8X7V - chains A and B of the 3 polymer chains in the assembly; structure by electron microscopy, 3.01 A resolution.

== Chain A ==
Name: Maltose/maltodextrin-binding periplasmic protein, NACHT, LRR and PYD domains-containing protein 5
From: Escherichia coli K-12
UniProtKB: chimeric construct of P0AEX9, P59047: residues -308 to 57 from P0AEX9 (MALE_ECOLI) positions 27-392 (UniProt number = residue number + 335); residues 58-1200 from P59047 positions 58-1200 (same numbers)
Sequence (1530 residues; numbered -329 to 1200; the number before each row is that of its first residue; numbers below 1 keep their minus sign (Met-329 is residue -329)):
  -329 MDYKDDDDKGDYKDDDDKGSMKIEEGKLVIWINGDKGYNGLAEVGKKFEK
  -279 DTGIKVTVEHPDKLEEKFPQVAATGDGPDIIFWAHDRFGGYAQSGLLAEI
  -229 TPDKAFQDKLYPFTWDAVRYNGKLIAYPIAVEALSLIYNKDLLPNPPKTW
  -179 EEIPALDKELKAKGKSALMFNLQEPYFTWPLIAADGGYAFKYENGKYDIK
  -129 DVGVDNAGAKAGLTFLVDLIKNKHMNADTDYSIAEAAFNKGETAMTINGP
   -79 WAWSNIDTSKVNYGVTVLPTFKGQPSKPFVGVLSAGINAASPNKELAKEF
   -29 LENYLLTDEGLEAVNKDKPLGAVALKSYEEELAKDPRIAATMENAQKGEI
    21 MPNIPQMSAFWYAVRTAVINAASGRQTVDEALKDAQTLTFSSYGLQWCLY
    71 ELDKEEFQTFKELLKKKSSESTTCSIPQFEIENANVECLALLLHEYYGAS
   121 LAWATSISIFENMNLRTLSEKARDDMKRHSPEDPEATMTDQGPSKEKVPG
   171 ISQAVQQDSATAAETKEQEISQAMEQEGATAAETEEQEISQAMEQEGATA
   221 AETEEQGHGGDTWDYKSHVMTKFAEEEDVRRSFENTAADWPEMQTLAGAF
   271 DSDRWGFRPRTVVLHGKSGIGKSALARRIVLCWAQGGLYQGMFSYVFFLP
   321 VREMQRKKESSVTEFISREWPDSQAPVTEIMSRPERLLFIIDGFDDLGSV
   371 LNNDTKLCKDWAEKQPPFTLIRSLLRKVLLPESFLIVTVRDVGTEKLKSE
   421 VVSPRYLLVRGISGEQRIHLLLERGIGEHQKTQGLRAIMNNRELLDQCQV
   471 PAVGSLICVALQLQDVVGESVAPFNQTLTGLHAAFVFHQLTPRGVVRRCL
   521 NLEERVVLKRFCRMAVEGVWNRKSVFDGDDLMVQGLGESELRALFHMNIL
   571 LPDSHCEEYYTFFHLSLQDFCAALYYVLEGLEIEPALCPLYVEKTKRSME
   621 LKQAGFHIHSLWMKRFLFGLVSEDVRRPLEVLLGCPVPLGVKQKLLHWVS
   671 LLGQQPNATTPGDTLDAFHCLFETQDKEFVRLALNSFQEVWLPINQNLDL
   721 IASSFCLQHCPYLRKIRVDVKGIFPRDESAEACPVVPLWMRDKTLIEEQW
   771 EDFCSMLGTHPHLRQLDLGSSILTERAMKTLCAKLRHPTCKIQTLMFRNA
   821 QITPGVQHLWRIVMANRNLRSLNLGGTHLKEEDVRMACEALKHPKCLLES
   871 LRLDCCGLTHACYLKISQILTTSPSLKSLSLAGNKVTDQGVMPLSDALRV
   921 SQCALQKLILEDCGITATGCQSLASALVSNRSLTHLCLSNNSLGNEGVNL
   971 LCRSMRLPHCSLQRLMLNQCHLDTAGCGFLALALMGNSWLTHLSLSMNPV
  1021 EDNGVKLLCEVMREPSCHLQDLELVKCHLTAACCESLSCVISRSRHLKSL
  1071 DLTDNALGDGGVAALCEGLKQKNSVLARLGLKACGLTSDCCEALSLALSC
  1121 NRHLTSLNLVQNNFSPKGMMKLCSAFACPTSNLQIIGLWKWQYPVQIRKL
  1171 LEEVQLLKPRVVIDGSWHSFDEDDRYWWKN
Not modelled in the structure: -329 to 57, 154-229, 251-260, 431-471, 485-493, 568-583, 599-613
Construct notes: initiating methionine (-329); expression tag (-328 to -309)
Swiss-Prot annotation at these positions:
  - binding site (ATP): Gly286 to Ser293

== Chain B ==
Name: Oocyte-expressed protein homolog
From: Homo sapiens
UniProtKB: A6NGQ2 (OOEP_HUMAN); residues 1-149 here = UniProt positions 1-149
Sequence (159 residues; each row starts with the number of its first residue):
     1 MVDDAGAAESQRGKQTPAHSLEQLRRLPLPPPQIRIRPWWFPVQELRDPL
    51 VFYLEAWLADELFGPDRAIIPEMEWTSQALLTVDIVDSGNLVEITVFGRP
   101 RVQNRVKSMLLCLAWFHREHRARAEKMKHLEKNLKAHASDPHSPQDPVAL
   151 EWSHPQFEK
Not modelled in the structure: 1-31, 125-159
Construct notes: expression tag (150-159)
Swiss-Prot annotation at these positions:
  - natural variant: Arg37 (R37G: Found in female infertility with early embryonic arrest; uncertain significance; R37P: Found in female infertility with early embryonic arrest; uncertain significance)
  - mutagenesis: Met109 to Phe116 (Impaired formation of the subcortical maternal complex (SCMC))

== Chain A / chain B interface ==
Pairs across the interface - 47 pairs, chain A then chain B:
  Thr59(A) with Leu62(B); Leu113(B); His117(B)
  Phe60(A) with Ile69(B), hydrophobic; Glu72(B)
  Ser62(A) with Leu113(B)
  Tyr63(A) with Met73(B), hydrophobic; Thr76(B); Ser77(B); Met109(B), hydrophobic
  Gln66(A) with Met109(B)
  Trp67(A) with Thr76(B), hydrogen bond (side chain-backbone); Arg105(B)
  Tyr70(A) with Arg105(B); Met109(B)
  Glu107(A) with Ser108(B), hydrogen bond
  Leu111(A) with Cys112(B), hydrophobic; Phe116(B), hydrophobic
  Glu115(A) with Phe116(B)
  His149(A) with Thr76(B)
  Glu262(A) with Pro32(B); Ile34(B)
  Thr265(A) with Ile34(B)
  His285(A) with Arg37(B)
  Arg425(A) with Ile36(B)
  Tyr426(A) with Ile36(B); Arg37(B), hydrogen bond (backbone-backbone)
  Leu427(A) with Ile34(B), hydrophobic; Arg35(B)
  Leu428(A) with Gln33(B); Ile34(B); Arg35(B), hydrogen bond (backbone-backbone)
  Val429(A) with Gln33(B); Ile34(B), hydrophobic
  Arg430(A) with Gln33(B), hydrogen bond (backbone-backbone); Phe97(B)
  Asn715(A) with Asn104(B)
  Gln716(A) with Pro100(B)
  Arg746(A) with Ser108(B), hydrogen bond (side chain-backbone); Leu111(B)
  Ala750(A) with Trp115(B)
  Ala752(A) with Arg118(B)
  Cys753(A) with Tyr53(B)
  Pro754(A) with Tyr53(B); Glu55(B); Leu91(B), hydrophobic
  Val755(A) with Tyr53(B), hydrophobic
Other interface residues (no listed pair), chain A (38 interface residues in all): Asp145, Arg148, Leu266, Arg274, Trp275, Thr414, Leu631, Trp632, Lys741, Glu751
Other interface residues (no listed pair), chain B (38 interface residues in all): Val43, Leu46, Arg47, Pro49, Leu54, Pro71, Trp75, Val106, Lys107, Leu110

== In short ==
Chain A and chain B each contribute 38 residues to their interface, with 6 hydrogen bonds. Polar pairs include
Trp67(A)-Thr76(B), Glu107(A)-Ser108(B) and Arg746(A)-Ser108(B). UniProt lists 8 ATP-binding residues on chain
A; 8 mutagenesis sites on chain B.
Here chain A is Maltose/maltodextrin-binding periplasmic protein, NACHT, LRR and PYD domains-containing
protein 5 (Escherichia coli K-12) and chain B is Oocyte-expressed protein homolog (Homo sapiens). Entry 8X7V
(Structure of human SCMC ternary complex) was determined by electron microscopy, deposited together with 8X7W.
